PDB entry 8VX6 | electron microscopy, 3.20 A resolution | chains J and B of the 11 polymer chains in the assembly

[Chain J]
Molecule: 167-nt DNA strand
Sequence (167 nucleotides; row label = number of the first residue in the row; numbers below 1 keep their minus sign (DA-83 is residue -83)):
   -83 ATCGGCCGCC CTGGAGAATC CCGGTGCCGA GGCCGCTCAA TTGGTCGTAG ACAGCTCTAG
   -23 CACCGCTTAA ACGCACGTAC GCGCTGTCCC CCGCGTTTTA ACCGCCAAGG GGATTACTCC
    37 CTAGTCTCCA GGCACGTGTC AGATATATAC ATCCTGTGGC GGCCGAT
Not modelled in the structure: -83 to -81, 76-83
Modified residues: 8OG (8-oxo-2'-deoxy-guanosine-5'-monophosphate) at position -49

[Chain B]
Protein: Histone H4
Organism: Xenopus laevis
UniProt: P62799 (H4_XENLA); residues 0-102 here correspond to UniProt positions 1-103 (UniProt number = residue number + 1)
Sequence (120 residues; row label = number of the first residue in the row; numbering starts at 0):
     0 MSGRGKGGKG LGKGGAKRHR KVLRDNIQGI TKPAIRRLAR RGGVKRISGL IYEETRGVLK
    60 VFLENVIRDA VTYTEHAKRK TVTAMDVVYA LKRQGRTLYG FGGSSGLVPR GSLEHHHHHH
Not modelled in the structure: 0-17, 102-119
Construct notes: expression tag (103-119)
UniProt features mapped onto this chain:
  - DNA-binding region: Lys16 to Lys20
  - modified residue: Ser1 (N-acetylserine), Arg3 (Asymmetric dimethylarginine), Lys5 (N6-(2-hydroxyisobutyryl)lysine), Lys8 (N6-(2-hydroxyisobutyryl)lysine), Lys12 (N6-(2-hydroxyisobutyryl)lysine), Lys16 (N6-(2-hydroxyisobutyryl)lysine), Lys20 (N6,N6,N6-trimethyllysine), Lys31 (N6-(2-hydroxyisobutyryl)lysine), Lys44 (N6-(2-hydroxyisobutyryl)lysine), Ser47 (Phosphoserine), Tyr51 (Phosphotyrosine), Lys59 (N6-(2-hydroxyisobutyryl)lysine), Lys77 (N6-(2-hydroxyisobutyryl)lysine), Lys79 (N6-(2-hydroxyisobutyryl)lysine), Tyr88 (Phosphotyrosine), Lys91 (N6-(2-hydroxyisobutyryl)lysine)
  - cross-link (Glycyl lysine isopeptide (Lys-Gly)): Lys31 (interchain with G-Cter in UFM1), Lys91 (interchain with G-Cter in ubiquitin)

[Interface between chain J and chain B]
Residue-residue contacts (11; chain J residue first):
  DC7(J) - Arg45(B)  sugar contact
  DC7(J) - Ile46(B)  sugar contact
  DC7(J) - Ser47(B)  phosphate contact
  DC7(J) - Gly48(B)  hydrogen bond to the phosphate
  DC8(J) - Arg45(B)  phosphate contact
  DC8(J) - Ile46(B)  hydrogen bond to the phosphate
  DG27(J) - Lys79(B)  salt bridge to the phosphate
  DG28(J) - Lys77(B)  phosphate contact
  DG28(J) - Arg78(B)  phosphate contact
  DG28(J) - Lys79(B)  hydrogen bond to the phosphate
  DG28(J) - Thr80(B)  hydrogen bond to the phosphate
Other interface residues (no listed pair), chain J (5 interface residues in all): DA29
Other interface residues (no listed pair), chain B (10 interface residues in all): Arg35, Lys44

[Summary]
Chain J and chain B form an interface of 5 and 10 residues respectively, with 4 hydrogen bonds and 1 salt
bridge. Polar pairs include DC7(J)-Gly48(B), DC8(J)-Ile46(B) and DG28(J)-Lys79(B). From UniProt: a DNA-binding
region on chain B.
Chain J is a 167-nt DNA strand and chain B is Histone H4 (Xenopus laevis); the structure, Human OGG1 bound at
the nucleosomal DNA entry site, was determined by electron microscopy, deposited together with 8VX4 and 8VX5.
